7VFP - chains B and F of the 6 polymer chains in the assembly; structure by electron microscopy, 4.03 A resolution (low resolution: residue-level contacts below are approximate; hydrogen-bond / salt-bridge calls are withheld).

[Chain B (and F)]
Protein: Heme exporter protein B
Source organism: Escherichia coli BL21(DE3)
Notes: chain F of this document is another copy of the same molecule, construct and numbering; everything in this record applies to it too
Reference sequence: P0ABL8 (CCMB_ECOLI); residues 1-220 here = UniProt positions 1-220
Chain sequence (220 residues; each row starts with the number of its first residue):
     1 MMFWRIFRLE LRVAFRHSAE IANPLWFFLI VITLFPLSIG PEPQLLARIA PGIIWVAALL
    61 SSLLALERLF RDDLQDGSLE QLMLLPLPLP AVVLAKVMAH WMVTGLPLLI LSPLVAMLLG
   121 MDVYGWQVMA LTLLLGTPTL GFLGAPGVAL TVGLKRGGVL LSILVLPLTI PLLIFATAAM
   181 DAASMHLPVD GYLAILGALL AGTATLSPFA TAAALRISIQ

[How chain B and chain F interact]
Residue-residue contacts (30):
  Asn23(B) - Val159(F)
  Asn23(B) - Ile163(F)
  Phe27(B) - Val159(F)
  Phe27(B) - Ser162(F)
  Phe27(B) - Ile163(F)
  Ile30(B) - Leu166(F)
  Leu34(B) - Leu166(F)
  Leu34(B) - Ile170(F)
  Leu34(B) - Leu173(F)
  Phe35(B) - Val56(F)
  Leu37(B) - Ile170(F)
  Leu37(B) - Ile174(F)
  Ser38(B) - Gly52(F)
  Ser38(B) - Leu173(F)
  Ser38(B) - Thr177(F)
  Ile39(B) - Ile49(F)
  Ile39(B) - Gly52(F)
  Ile39(B) - Ile53(F)
  Arg48(B) - Ile39(F)
  Arg48(B) - Leu45(F)
  Gly52(B) - Phe35(F)
  Ile53(B) - Phe35(F)
  Val56(B) - Leu34(F)
  Val56(B) - Phe35(F)
  Leu60(B) - Phe27(F)
  Leu60(B) - Leu60(F)
  Val159(B) - Trp26(F)
  Leu166(B) - Ile30(F)
  Ile170(B) - Leu34(F)
  Asp181(B) - Ser38(F)
Also at the interface, not in a pair above, chain B (24 interface residues in all): Pro24, Trp26, Leu45, Ile49, Leu59, Leu64, Leu173
Also at the interface, not in a pair above, chain F (29 interface residues in all): Ala19, Asn23, Arg48, Pro51, Gly158, Leu160, Pro167, Asp181

[Overview]
24 residues of chain B and 29 residues of chain F are in contact.
Chain B and chain F are both Heme exporter protein B (Escherichia coli BL21(DE3)); the structure, Cytochrome
c-type biogenesis protein CcmABCD from E. coli in complex with heme and single ATP, was determined by electron
microscopy (same publication as 7F02, 7F03, 7F04 and 7VFJ).
